PDB entry 8UA3 | electron microscopy, 3.80 A resolution | chains C and E of the 3 polymer chains in the assembly

# Chain C
Molecule: F-box only protein 22
Source organism: Homo sapiens
UniProt: Q8NEZ5 (FBX22_HUMAN); residue numbers follow UniProt; this construct covers 1-403
Amino-acid sequence (403 residues; numbered 1 to 403; the number before each row is that of its first residue):
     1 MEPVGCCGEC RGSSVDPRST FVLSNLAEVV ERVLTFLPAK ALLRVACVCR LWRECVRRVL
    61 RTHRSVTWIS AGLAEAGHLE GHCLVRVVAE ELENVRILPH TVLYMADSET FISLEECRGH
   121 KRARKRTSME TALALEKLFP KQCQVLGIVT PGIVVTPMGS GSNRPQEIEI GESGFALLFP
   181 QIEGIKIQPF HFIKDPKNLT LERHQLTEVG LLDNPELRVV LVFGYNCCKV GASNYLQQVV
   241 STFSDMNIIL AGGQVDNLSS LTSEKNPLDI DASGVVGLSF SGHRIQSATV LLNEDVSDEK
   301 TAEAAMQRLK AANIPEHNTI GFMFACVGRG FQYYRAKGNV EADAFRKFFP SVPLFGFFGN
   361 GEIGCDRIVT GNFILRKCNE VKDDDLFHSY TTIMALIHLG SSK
Unresolved in the structure: 1-64, 117-126, 402-403
Curated features (UniProtKB/Swiss-Prot):
  - modified residue: Met1 (N-acetylmethionine), Thr127 (Phosphothreonine), Ser128 (Phosphoserine), Lys194 (N6-acetyllysine)

# Chain E
Molecule: Transcription regulator protein BACH1
Source organism: Homo sapiens
Notes: fragment: BTB domain
UniProt: O14867 (BACH1_HUMAN); numbering as in UniProt (aligned over 7-128)
Amino-acid sequence (122 residues; each row starts with the number of its first residue):
     7 SVFAYESSVH STNVLLSLND QRKKDVLCDV TIFVEGQRFR AHRSVLAACS SYFHSRIVGQ
    67 ADGELNITLP EEVTVKGFEP LIQFAYTAKL ILSKENVDEV CKCVEFLSVH NIEESCFQFL
   127 KF
Unresolved in the structure: 128
Reported in the primary citation:
  - mutagenesis - F9Y: unchanged binding to F-box only protein 22 (chain C)
  - post-translational modification sites: Cys107 (proposed by the authors, not directly observed)
  - post-translational modification sites: Cys122

# How chain C and chain E interact
Contacting residue pairs - 17 pairs, chain C then chain E:
  Asp366(C) - Phe9(E)
  Asn372(C) - Ser13(E)
  Asn372(C) - Ser14(E)  hydrogen bond (backbone-backbone)
  Phe373(C) - Tyr11(E)
  Phe373(C) - Glu12(E)
  Ile374(C) - Ala10(E)
  Ile374(C) - Tyr11(E)
  Ile374(C) - Glu12(E)  hydrogen bond (backbone-backbone)
  Leu375(C) - Phe9(E)
  Leu375(C) - Ala10(E)
  Leu375(C) - Tyr11(E)  hydrophobic
  Arg376(C) - Phe9(E)
  Arg376(C) - Ala10(E)  hydrogen bond (backbone-backbone)
  Arg376(C) - Glu12(E)  salt bridge
  Lys377(C) - Ser7(E)
  Lys377(C) - Phe9(E)
  Cys378(C) - Val8(E)  hydrogen bond (backbone-backbone)
Other interface residues (no listed pair), chain E (9 interface residues in all): Val15
Interface features reported in the paper:
  - interface residues, chain C: Asp366(C), Lys377(C)
  - interface residues, chain E: Phe9(E), Tyr11(E), Glu12(E)
  - hot spots on chain E (mutagenesis) - F125A, F125D: abolished binding to F-box only protein 22 (chain C)
  - hot spots on chain E (mutagenesis) - F9A, Y11A: abolished binding to F-box only protein 22 (chain C) (citing earlier work)

# Summary
8 residues of chain C and 9 residues of chain E are in contact; the contacts include 4 hydrogen bonds and 1
salt bridge. Polar contacts include Arg376(C)-Glu12(E), Asn372(C)-Ser14(E) and Ile374(C)-Glu12(E). From the
paper: F125A, F125D and F9A of chain E, among others, abolish binding to F-box only protein 22 (chain C);
interface residues Asp366(C), Lys377(C) and Phe9(E) among others; 5 substitutions were tested in all.
Here chain C is F-box only protein 22 and chain E is Transcription regulator protein BACH1, both from Homo
sapiens. Entry 8UA3 (Cryo-EM Structure of FBOX22-BACH1BTB) was determined by electron microscopy together with
8UA6, 8UAH, 8UBT and 8UBV from the same study.
